Entry 1CA9 (X-ray diffraction, 2.30 A resolution); this record covers chains A and C of the 5 polymer chains in the assembly.

[Chain A (and C)]
Molecule: Protein (tnf receptor associated factor 2)
Source organism: Homo sapiens
Notes: fragment: traf domain; chain C of this document is another copy of the same molecule, construct and numbering; everything in this record applies to it too
UniProt: Q12933 (TRAF2_HUMAN); residues 310-501 here = UniProt positions 310-501
Chain sequence (192 residues; numbered 310 to 501; the number before each row is that of its first residue):
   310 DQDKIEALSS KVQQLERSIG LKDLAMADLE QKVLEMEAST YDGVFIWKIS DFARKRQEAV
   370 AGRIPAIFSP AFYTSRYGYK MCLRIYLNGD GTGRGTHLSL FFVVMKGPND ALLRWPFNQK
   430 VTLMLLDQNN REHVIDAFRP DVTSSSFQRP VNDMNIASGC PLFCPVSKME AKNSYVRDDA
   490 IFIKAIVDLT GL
Not modelled in the structure: 310
Swiss-Prot annotation at these positions:
  - cross-link: Lys320 (Glycyl lysine isopeptide (Lys-Gly) (interchain with G-Cter in ubiquitin))

[How chain A and chain C interact]
Pairs across the interface (25; chain A residue first):
  Val321(A) with Leu324(C)
  Met335(A) with Ala334(C); Met335(C), hydrophobic; Leu338(C), hydrophobic
  Glu339(A) with Leu338(C)
  Val342(A) with Lys341(C); Met345(C), hydrophobic
  Leu343(A) with Lys341(C)
  Met345(A) with Met345(C), hydrophobic
  Glu346(A) with Lys341(C); Met345(C); Arg385(C), hydrogen bond (backbone-side chain)
  Ala347(A) with Arg385(C)
  Ser348(A) with Arg385(C), hydrogen bond (backbone-side chain)
  Thr349(A) with Arg385(C); Tyr386(C)
  Phe354(A) with Tyr386(C)
  Ile355(A) with Tyr386(C), hydrogen bond (backbone-side chain)
  Lys357(A) with Pro417(C), hydrogen bond (side chain-backbone)
  Gln437(A) with Ala420(C); Leu421(C)
  Asp487(A) with Arg458(C), salt bridge
  Phe491(A) with Pro417(C); Asn418(C); Leu421(C), hydrophobic
Interface residues without a listed pair, chain A (22 interface residues in all): Leu324, Glu325, Asp332, Leu338, Val353, Leu435
Interface residues without a listed pair, chain C (15 interface residues in all): Lys331, Val342

[In short]
Chain A and chain C form an interface of 22 and 15 residues respectively; the contacts include 4 hydrogen
bonds and 1 salt bridge. Polar contacts include Asp487(A)-Arg458(C), Glu346(A)-Arg385(C) and
Ser348(A)-Arg385(C).
Both chains are Protein (tnf receptor associated factor 2) (Homo sapiens). Entry 1CA9 (Structure of tnf
receptor associated factor 2 in complex with a peptide from tnf-R2) was determined by X-ray diffraction,
deposited together with 1CA4.
